Entry 2J4L (X-ray diffraction, 2.80 A resolution); this record covers chains B and C of the 6 polymer chains in the assembly.

Chain B (and C):
Name: Uridylate kinase
From: Sulfolobus solfataricus
Notes: EC 2.7.4.22; chain C of this document is another copy of the same molecule, construct and numbering; everything in this record applies to it too
UniProtKB: Q97ZE2 (PYRH_SULSO); residues 1-226 here correspond to UniProt positions 2-227 (UniProt number = residue number + 1)
Sequence (226 residues; each row starts with the number of its first residue):
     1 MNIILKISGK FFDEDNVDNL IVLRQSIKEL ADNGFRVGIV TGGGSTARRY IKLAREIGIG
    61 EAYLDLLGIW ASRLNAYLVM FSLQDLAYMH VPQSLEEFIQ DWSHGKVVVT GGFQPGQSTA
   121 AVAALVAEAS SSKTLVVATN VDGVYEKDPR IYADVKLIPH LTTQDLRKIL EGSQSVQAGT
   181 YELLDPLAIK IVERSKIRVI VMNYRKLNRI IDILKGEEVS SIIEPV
Unresolved in the structure: 170-182 (chain C: 15-34, 150-154, 174-176)
Ligand contacts: UTP (uridine 5'-triphosphate): Lys6, Ile7, Ser8, Gly9, Lys10, Gly42, Gly43, Gly44, Ala47, Arg48, Ile51, Asp65, Gly68, Ile69, Gly112, Phe113, Gln114, Pro115, Gly116, Gln117, Ser118, Thr119, Val122
Swiss-Prot annotation at these positions:
  - binding site (ATP): Lys6 to Lys10, Gly44, Arg48, Thr139, Asn140, Tyr145, Asp148
  - binding site (UMP): Gly43, Asp65, Phe113 to Thr119

Chain B / chain C interface:
Residue-residue contacts - 45 pairs, chain B then chain C:
  Glu61(B) - Glu128(C)
  Glu61(B) - Arg194(C)
  Ala62(B) - Glu128(C)
  Tyr63(B) - Ile99(C)  hydrophobic
  Tyr63(B) - Ala129(C)  hydrogen bond (side chain-backbone)
  Asp65(B) - Arg194(C)  salt bridge
  Leu66(B) - Ile99(C)  hydrophobic
  Trp70(B) - Glu96(C)
  Arg73(B) - Glu96(C)  salt bridge
  Gln93(B) - Glu96(C)
  Leu95(B) - Pro115(C)  hydrophobic
  Glu96(B) - Trp70(C)
  Glu96(B) - Arg73(C)  salt bridge
  Glu96(B) - Gln93(C)
  Glu96(B) - Phe113(C)
  Ile99(B) - Tyr63(C)  hydrophobic
  Ile99(B) - Leu66(C)  hydrophobic
  Phe113(B) - Glu96(C)
  Phe113(B) - Gln114(C)
  Gln114(B) - Phe113(C)
  Gln114(B) - Gln114(C)
  Gln114(B) - Gln117(C)  hydrogen bond
  Gln114(B) - Leu125(C)
  Gln114(B) - Leu187(C)
  Pro115(B) - Leu95(C)  hydrophobic
  Pro115(B) - Leu125(C)
  Gly116(B) - Leu187(C)
  Gly116(B) - Lys190(C)  hydrogen bond (backbone-side chain)
  Gly116(B) - Arg194(C)
  Gln117(B) - Gln114(C)  hydrogen bond
  Leu125(B) - Gln114(C)
  Leu125(B) - Pro115(C)
  Glu128(B) - Glu61(C)
  Glu128(B) - Ala62(C)
  Ala129(B) - Ala62(C)  hydrophobic
  Ala129(B) - Tyr63(C)  hydrogen bond (backbone-side chain)
  Leu187(B) - Gly116(C)
  Lys190(B) - Gly116(C)  hydrogen bond (side chain-backbone)
  Lys190(B) - Tyr181(C)  hydrogen bond
  Arg194(B) - Glu61(C)
  Arg194(B) - Asp65(C)  salt bridge
  Arg194(B) - Gly116(C)
  Arg194(B) - Gln177(C)
  Arg194(B) - Tyr181(C)
  Ser195(B) - Glu61(C)
Also at the interface, not in a pair above, chain B (24 interface residues in all): Ile191
Also at the interface, not in a pair above, chain C (27 interface residues in all): Ala178, Ile191, Ser195

Summary:
Chain B and chain C form an interface of 24 and 27 residues respectively, with 7 hydrogen bonds and 4 salt
bridges. Polar pairs include Asp65(B)-Arg194(C), Arg73(B)-Glu96(C) and Tyr63(B)-Ala129(C). Ligands of chain B:
UTP.
Chain B and chain C are both Uridylate kinase (Sulfolobus solfataricus); the structure, Crystal structure of
uridylate kinase from Sulfolobus solfataricus in complex with UTP to 2.8 Angstrom resolution, was determined
by X-ray diffraction, deposited together with 2J4J and 2J4K.
